PDB entry 5JH2 | X-ray diffraction, 1.72 A resolution | chain A

Chain A:
Name: Aldose reductase, AKR4C7
From: Zea mays
UniProt: A2T1W7 (A2T1W7_MAIZE); residues 1-310 here = UniProt positions 1-310
Amino-acid sequence (310 residues; row label = number of the first residue in the row):
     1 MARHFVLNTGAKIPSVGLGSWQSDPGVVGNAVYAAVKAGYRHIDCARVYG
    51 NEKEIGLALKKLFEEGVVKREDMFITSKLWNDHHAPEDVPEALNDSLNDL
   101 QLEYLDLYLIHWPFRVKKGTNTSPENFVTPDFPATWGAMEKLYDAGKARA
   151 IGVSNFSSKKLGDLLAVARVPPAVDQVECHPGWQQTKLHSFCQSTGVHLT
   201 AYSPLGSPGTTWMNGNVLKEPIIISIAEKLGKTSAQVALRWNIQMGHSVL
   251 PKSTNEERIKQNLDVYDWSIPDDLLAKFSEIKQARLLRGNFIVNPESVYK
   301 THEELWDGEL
Not modelled in the structure: 1, 115-131, 207-215, 285-310
Sequence notes: conflict S20 (Thr in A2T1W7), M73 (Leu in A2T1W7)
Residues lining bound ligands: adenosine-2'-5'-diphosphate (A2P): S203, P204, L205, G206, L218, A235, L250, P251, K252, S253, T254, N255, R258, Q261, N262

Overview:
Chain A binds adenosine-2'-5'-diphosphate.
Chain A is Aldose reductase, AKR4C7 (Zea mays); the structure, Crystal structure of the holo form of AKR4C7
from maize, was determined by X-ray diffraction together with 5JH1 from the same study.
